PDB entry 6OER | electron microscopy, 3.29 A resolution | chains A and G of the 9 polymer chains in the assembly

# Chain A
Name: V(D)J recombination-activating protein 1
Source organism: Mus musculus
Notes: EC 3.1.-.-, 2.3.2.27
Reference sequence: P15919 (RAG1_MOUSE); numbering as in UniProt (aligned over 1-1040)
Sequence (1040 residues; numbered 1 to 1040; the number before each row is that of its first residue):
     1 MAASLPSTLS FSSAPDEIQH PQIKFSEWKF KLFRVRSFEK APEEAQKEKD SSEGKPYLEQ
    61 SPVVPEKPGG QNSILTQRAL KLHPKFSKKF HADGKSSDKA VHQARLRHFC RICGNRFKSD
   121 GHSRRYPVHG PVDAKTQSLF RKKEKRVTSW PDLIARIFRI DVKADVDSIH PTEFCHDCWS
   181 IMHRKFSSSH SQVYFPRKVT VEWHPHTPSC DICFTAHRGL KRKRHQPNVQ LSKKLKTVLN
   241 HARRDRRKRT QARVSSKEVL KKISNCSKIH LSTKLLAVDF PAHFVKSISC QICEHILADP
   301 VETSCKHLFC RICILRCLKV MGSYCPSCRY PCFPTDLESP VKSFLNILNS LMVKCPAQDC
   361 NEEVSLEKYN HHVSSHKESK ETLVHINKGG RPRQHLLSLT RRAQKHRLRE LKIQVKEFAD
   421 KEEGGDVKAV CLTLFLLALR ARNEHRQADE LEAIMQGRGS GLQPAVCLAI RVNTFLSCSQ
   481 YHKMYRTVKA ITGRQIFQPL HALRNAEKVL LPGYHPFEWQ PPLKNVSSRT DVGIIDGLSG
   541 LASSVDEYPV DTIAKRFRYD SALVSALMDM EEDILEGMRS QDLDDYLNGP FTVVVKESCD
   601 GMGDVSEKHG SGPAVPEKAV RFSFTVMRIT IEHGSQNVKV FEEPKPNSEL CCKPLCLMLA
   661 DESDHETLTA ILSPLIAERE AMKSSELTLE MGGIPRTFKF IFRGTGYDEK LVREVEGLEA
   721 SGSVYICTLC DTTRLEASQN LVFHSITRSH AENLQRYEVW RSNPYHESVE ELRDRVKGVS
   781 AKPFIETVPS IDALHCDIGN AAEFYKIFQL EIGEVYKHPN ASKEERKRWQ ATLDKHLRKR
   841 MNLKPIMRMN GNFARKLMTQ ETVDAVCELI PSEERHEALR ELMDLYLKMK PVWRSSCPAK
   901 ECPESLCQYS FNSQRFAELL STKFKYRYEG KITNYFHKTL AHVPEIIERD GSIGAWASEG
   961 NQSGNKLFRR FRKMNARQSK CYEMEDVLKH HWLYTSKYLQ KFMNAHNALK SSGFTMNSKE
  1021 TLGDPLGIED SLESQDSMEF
Not modelled in the structure: 1-400, 1009-1040
Sequence notes: engineered mutation Gln962 (Glu in P15919)
Ion coordination: Ca2+ site 1: Asp600 (shared with 1 residue of chain I); Ca2+ site 2: Asp600, Gln962 (shared with 1 residue of chain I); Zn2+: Cys727, Cys730, His937, His942
UniProt features mapped onto this chain:
  - zinc finger: Cys290 to Arg329 (RING-type), Leu351 to Lys380 (RAG1-type)
  - DNA-binding region: Gly389 to Gln456 (NBD)
  - binding site (Zn(2+)): Cys266, His270, Cys290, Cys293, His295, Cys305, His307, Cys310, Cys313, Cys325, Cys328, Cys355, Cys360, His372, His376
  - binding site (a divalent metal cation): Asp600, Asp708
  - site: Trp893 (Essential for DNA hairpin formation, participates in base-stacking interactions near the cleavage site)
  - cross-link: Lys233 (Glycyl lysine isopeptide (Lys-Gly) (interchain with G-Cter in ubiquitin))
  - mutagenesis: Lys233 (K233M: Abolishes autoubiquitination), His307 (H307A: Displays lower E3 ligase activity and affects the joining step of V(D)J recombination), Cys325 (C325G: Loss of E3 ligase activity and affects the joining step of V(D)J recombination), Arg391 (R391A: Defects in converting nicked products to hairpins; R391L: Impairs DNA-binding and hairpin formation while maintaining some nicking activity), Arg393 (R393A: Impairs DNA-binding and hairpin formation while maintaining some nicking activity), Arg401 (R401A: Allows robust hairpin activity), Arg402 (R402A: Defects in converting nicked products to hairpins), Lys405 (K405A: Reduced hairpin activity), His406 (H406A: Allows robust hairpin activity), Arg407 (R407A: Impairs DNA-binding and reduces hairpin formation without affecting nicking activity), Asn443 (N443A: Impairs DNA-binding; when associated with A-445), His445 (H445A: Impairs DNA-binding; when associated with A-443), 22 further mutagenesis entries in UniProt
From the paper describing this entry:
  - mutagenesis - R848A: increased catalytic activity
  - conformationally variable residues (loop rearrangement): Gly610, Ser611
  - catalytic residues: Asp600, Asp708
  - mutagenesis - E962Q: abolished catalytic activity (citing earlier work)

# Chain G
Molecule: 61-nt DNA strand
Sequence (61 nucleotides; numbered 1 to 61; the number before each row is that of its first residue):
     1 CGGGTTTTTG TCTGGCTTCA CACTTGATTT GCATCACTGT TTAAGACAGG CCAGATCCAG
    61 G
Not modelled in the structure: 58-61

# Interface between chain A and chain G
Residue-residue contacts (20):
  Arg402(A) with DT9(G), hydrogen bond to the base; DG10(G), hydrogen bond to the base; DT11(G), hydrogen bond to the base
  Ala403(A) with DT8(G), sugar contact
  His406(A) with DT7(G), phosphate contact; DT8(G), base contact
  Arg407(A) with DT8(G), phosphate contact
  Tyr485(A) with DG31(G), phosphate contact
  Lys489(A) with DG31(G), phosphate contact
  Gln495(A) with DT30(G), hydrogen bond to the phosphate
  Pro499(A) with DT30(G), phosphate contact
  His501(A) with DT29(G), sugar contact; DT30(G), salt bridge to the phosphate
  His609(A) with DG39(G), sugar contact
  Gly610(A) with DG39(G), phosphate contact; DT40(G), phosphate contact
  Ser611(A) with DT40(G), phosphate contact
  Arg977(A) with DC37(G), base contact
  Gln978(A) with DT38(G), sugar contact
  Ser979(A) with DC37(G), sugar contact
Interface residues without a listed pair, chain G (13 interface residues in all): DT41

# In short
The interface between chain A and chain G involves 15 residues on one side and 13 on the other; the contacts
include 4 hydrogen bonds and 1 salt bridge. Among the polar pairs are Arg402(A)-DT9(G), Arg402(A)-DG10(G) and
Arg402(A)-DT11(G). From the paper: catalytic residues Asp600(A) and Asp708(A); R848A of chain A increases
catalytic activity.
Here chain A is V(D)J recombination-activating protein 1 (Mus musculus) and chain G is a 61-nt DNA strand.
Entry 6OER (Cryo-EM structure of mouse RAG1/2 NFC complex (DNA2)) was determined by electron microscopy
together with 6OEM, 6OEN, 6OEO, 6OEP, 6OEQ and 6V0V from the same study.
